Entry 3REK (X-ray diffraction, 2.60 A resolution); this record covers chains F and I of the 10 polymer chains in the assembly.

# Chain F
Name: Histone H4
Source organism: Xenopus laevis
Reference sequence: P62799 (H4_XENLA); residues 1-102 here correspond to UniProt positions 2-103 (UniProt number = residue number + 1)
Amino-acid sequence (102 residues; numbered 1 to 102; the number before each row is that of its first residue):
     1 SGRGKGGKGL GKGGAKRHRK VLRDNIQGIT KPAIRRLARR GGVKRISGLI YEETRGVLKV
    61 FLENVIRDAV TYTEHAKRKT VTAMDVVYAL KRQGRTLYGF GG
Disordered / not traced: 1-24
Curated features (UniProtKB/Swiss-Prot):
  - DNA-binding region: Lys16 to Lys20
  - modified residue: Ser1 (N-acetylserine), Arg3 (Asymmetric dimethylarginine), Lys5 (N6-(2-hydroxyisobutyryl)lysine), Lys8 (N6-(2-hydroxyisobutyryl)lysine), Lys12 (N6-(2-hydroxyisobutyryl)lysine), Lys16 (N6-(2-hydroxyisobutyryl)lysine), Lys20 (N6,N6,N6-trimethyllysine), Lys31 (N6-(2-hydroxyisobutyryl)lysine), Lys44 (N6-(2-hydroxyisobutyryl)lysine), Ser47 (Phosphoserine), Tyr51 (Phosphotyrosine), Lys59 (N6-(2-hydroxyisobutyryl)lysine), Lys77 (N6-(2-hydroxyisobutyryl)lysine), Lys79 (N6-(2-hydroxyisobutyryl)lysine), Tyr88 (Phosphotyrosine), Lys91 (N6-(2-hydroxyisobutyryl)lysine)
  - cross-link (Glycyl lysine isopeptide (Lys-Gly)): Lys31 (interchain with G-Cter in UFM1), Lys91 (interchain with G-Cter in ubiquitin)

# Chain I
Molecule: 146-nt DNA strand
Sequence (146 nucleotides; numbered -72 to 73; the number before each row is that of its first residue; numbers below 1 keep their minus sign (DA-72 is residue -72)):
   -72 ATCTCCAAAT ATCCCTTGCG GATCGTAGAA AAAGTGTGTC AAACTGCGCT ATCAAAGGGA
   -12 AACTTCAACT GAATTCAGTT GAAGTTTCCC TTTGATAGCG CAGTTTGACA CACTTTTTCT
    48 ACGATCCGCA AGGGATATTT GGAGAT
Ion coordination: platinum (II) ion site 1 near DA-72 (its only coordinating residue here); platinum (II) ion site 2 near DG-55 (its only coordinating residue here); platinum (II) ion site 3 near DA-46 (its only coordinating residue here); platinum (II) ion site 4 near DG-27 (its only coordinating residue here); platinum (II) ion site 5 near DG-15 (its only coordinating residue here); platinum (II) ion site 6 near DG-14 (its only coordinating residue here); platinum (II) ion site 7 near DG-2 (its only coordinating residue here); platinum (II) ion site 8: DG21, DA22; platinum (II) ion site 9 near DG25 (its only coordinating residue here); platinum (II) ion site 10 near DG34 (its only coordinating residue here); platinum (II) ion site 11: DG68, DG69; platinum (II) ion site 12 near DG71 (its only coordinating residue here)

# How chain F and chain I interact
Contacting residue pairs (11):
  Lys44(F) - DG8(I)  phosphate contact
  Arg45(F) - DT7(I)  hydrogen bond to the sugar
  Arg45(F) - DG8(I)  phosphate contact
  Ile46(F) - DT7(I)  phosphate contact
  Ile46(F) - DG8(I)  hydrogen bond to the phosphate
  Ser47(F) - DT7(I)  hydrogen bond to the phosphate
  Gly48(F) - DT7(I)  hydrogen bond to the phosphate
  Arg78(F) - DC28(I)  phosphate contact
  Lys79(F) - DG27(I)  phosphate contact
  Lys79(F) - DC28(I)  hydrogen bond to the phosphate
  Thr80(F) - DC28(I)  hydrogen bond to the phosphate
Other interface residues (no listed pair), chain F (11 interface residues in all): Arg39, Tyr51, Lys77
Other interface residues (no listed pair), chain I (6 interface residues in all): DT6, DA29

# In short
11 residues of chain F face 6 of chain I across their interface, with 6 hydrogen bonds. Among the polar pairs
are Arg45(F)-DT7(I), Ile46(F)-DG8(I) and Ser47(F)-DT7(I). DG21(I) and DA22(I) coordinate platinum (II) ion
site 8. From UniProt: a DNA-binding region on chain F.
Here chain F is Histone H4 (Xenopus laevis) and chain I is a 146-nt DNA strand. Entry 3REK (2.6 Angstrom
Crystal Structure of the Nucleosome Core Particle Assembled with a 146 bp Alpha-Satellite DNA ...) was
determined by X-ray diffraction, deposited together with 3REH, 3REI, 3REJ and 3REL.
